PDB entry 6NHV | electron microscopy, 3.50 A resolution | chains R and T of the 7 polymer chains in the assembly

Chain R (and T):
Protein: Subunit A-DARPin
Organism: Pyrococcus horikoshii (strain ATCC 700860 / DSM 12428 / JCM 9974 / NBRC 100139 / OT-3)
Notes: antibody fragment or engineered binder; chain T of this document is another copy of the same molecule, construct and numbering; everything in this record applies to it too
Sequence (319 residues; numbered 1 to 319; the number before each row is that of its first residue):
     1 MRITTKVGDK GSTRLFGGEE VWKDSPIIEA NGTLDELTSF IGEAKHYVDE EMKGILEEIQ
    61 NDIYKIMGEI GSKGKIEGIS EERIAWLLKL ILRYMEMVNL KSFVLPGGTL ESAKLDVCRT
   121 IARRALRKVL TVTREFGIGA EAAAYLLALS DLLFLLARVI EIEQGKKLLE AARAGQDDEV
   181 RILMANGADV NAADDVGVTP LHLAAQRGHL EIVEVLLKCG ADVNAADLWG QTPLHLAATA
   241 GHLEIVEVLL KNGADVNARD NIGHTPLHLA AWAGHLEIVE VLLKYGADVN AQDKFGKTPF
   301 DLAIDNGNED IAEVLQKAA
Unresolved in the structure: 1-22 (chain T: 1-22, 166-319)
Reported in the primary citation:
  - contacts within the chain: G108-G187

Interface between chain R and chain T:
Pairs across the interface (28):
  I28(R) with R127(T)
  G32(R) with R127(T)
  D35(R) with R119(T), salt bridge; T120(T)
  E36(R) with T120(T); I121(T); R124(T), salt bridge
  S39(R) with D116(T), hydrogen bond (side chain-backbone); V117(T); T120(T)
  F40(R) with V117(T), hydrophobic
  G42(R) with P106(T); G107(T); A113(T)
  E43(R) with A113(T); K114(T), salt bridge; V117(T)
  K45(R) with P106(T); G107(T)
  H46(R) with G107(T), hydrogen bond (side chain-backbone); G108(T); T109(T), hydrogen bond (side chain-backbone)
  Y47(R) with L110(T)
  Q60(R) with L105(T); P106(T)
  N61(R) with L105(T)
  Y64(R) with F103(T)
  R124(R) with R124(T)
Also at the interface, not in a pair above, chain R (19 interface residues in all): E29, T38, E57, K114

Overview:
Chain R and chain T form an interface of 19 and 16 residues respectively; the contacts include 3 hydrogen
bonds and 3 salt bridges. Among the polar pairs are D35(R)-R119(T), E36(R)-R124(T) and E43(R)-K114(T). The
paper reports contacts within the chain involving G108(R) and G187(R).
Chain R and chain T are both Subunit A-DARPin (Pyrococcus horikoshii (strain ATCC 700860 / DSM 12428 / JCM
9974 / NBRC 100139 / OT-3)); the structure, Single particle reconstruction of DARPin and its bound GFP on a
symmetric scaffold, was determined by electron microscopy, deposited together with 6NHT.
